PDB entry 4X4G | X-ray diffraction, 2.80 A resolution | chains A and B of the 6 polymer chains in the assembly

== Chain A (and B) ==
Molecule: Regulatory protein
Organism: Enterobacter sp. RFL1396
Notes: chain B of this document is another copy of the same molecule, construct and numbering; everything in this record applies to it too
UniProt: Q8GGH0 (Q8GGH0_9ENTR); residues 1-79 here = UniProt positions 1-79
Amino-acid sequence (82 residues; numbered -2 to 79; the number before each row is that of its first residue; numbers below 1 keep their minus sign (Gly-2 is residue -2)):
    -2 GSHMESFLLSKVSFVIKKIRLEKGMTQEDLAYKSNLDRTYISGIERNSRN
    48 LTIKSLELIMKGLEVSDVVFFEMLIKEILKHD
Not modelled in the structure: -2 to 1, 78-79 (chain B: -2 to 1, 79)
Sequence notes: expression tag (-2 to 0)

== Interface between chain A and chain B ==
Pairs across the interface - 38 pairs, chain A then chain B:
  Ser3(A) with Glu54(B), hydrogen bond
  Phe4(A) with Asp64(B)
  Leu5(A) with Ile50(B), hydrophobic; Glu54(B); Met57(B), hydrophobic; Phe68(B), hydrophobic
  Asn47(A) with Thr49(B), hydrogen bond; Ile50(B), hydrogen bond (side chain-backbone); Lys51(B), hydrogen bond (side chain-backbone)
  Leu48(A) with Thr49(B); Ile50(B), hydrogen bond (backbone-backbone)
  Thr49(A) with Asn47(B), hydrogen bond; Leu48(B); Thr49(B)
  Ile50(A) with Leu5(B), hydrophobic; Leu6(B), hydrophobic; Asn47(B); Leu48(B), hydrogen bond (backbone-backbone); Ile50(B), hydrophobic
  Lys51(A) with Glu2(B), salt bridge; Asn47(B), hydrogen bond (backbone-side chain)
  Glu54(A) with Ser3(B), hydrogen bond; Phe4(B); Leu5(B), hydrogen bond (side chain-backbone)
  Met57(A) with Leu5(B), hydrophobic
  Asp64(A) with Leu5(B); Ile75(B)
  Val65(A) with Leu76(B), hydrophobic
  Phe68(A) with Leu5(B), hydrophobic; Phe68(B), hydrophobic; Leu71(B), hydrophobic; Ile72(B), hydrophobic
  Glu69(A) with Ile72(B)
  Leu71(A) with Phe68(B), hydrophobic
  Ile72(A) with Glu69(B)
  Ile75(A) with Asp64(B); Val65(B), hydrophobic
  Leu76(A) with Val65(B), hydrophobic
Also at the interface, not in a pair above, chain A (19 interface residues in all): Leu6
Also at the interface, not in a pair above, chain B (22 interface residues in all): Val9, Leu53

== In short ==
19 residues of chain A face 22 of chain B across their interface, with 10 hydrogen bonds and 1 salt bridge.
Polar contacts include Lys51(A)-Glu2(B), Ser3(A)-Glu54(B) and Asn47(A)-Thr49(B).
Chain A and chain B are both Regulatory protein (Enterobacter sp. RFL1396); the structure, RADIATION DAMAGE TO
THE NUCLEOPROTEIN COMPLEX C.Esp1396I: DOSE (DWD) 26.8 MGy, was determined by X-ray diffraction together with
4X4B, 4X4C, 4X4D, 4X4E, 4X4F, 4X4H and 4X4I from the same study.
